Entry 2VUM (X-ray diffraction, 3.40 A resolution); this record covers chains A and P of the 16 polymer chains in the assembly.

[Chain A]
Molecule: DNA-directed RNA polymerase II subunit RPB1
Source organism: Saccharomyces cerevisiae
Notes: EC 2.7.7.6
UniProt: P04050 (RPB1_YEAST); numbering as in UniProt (aligned over 1-1733)
Chain sequence (1733 residues; row label = number of the first residue in the row):
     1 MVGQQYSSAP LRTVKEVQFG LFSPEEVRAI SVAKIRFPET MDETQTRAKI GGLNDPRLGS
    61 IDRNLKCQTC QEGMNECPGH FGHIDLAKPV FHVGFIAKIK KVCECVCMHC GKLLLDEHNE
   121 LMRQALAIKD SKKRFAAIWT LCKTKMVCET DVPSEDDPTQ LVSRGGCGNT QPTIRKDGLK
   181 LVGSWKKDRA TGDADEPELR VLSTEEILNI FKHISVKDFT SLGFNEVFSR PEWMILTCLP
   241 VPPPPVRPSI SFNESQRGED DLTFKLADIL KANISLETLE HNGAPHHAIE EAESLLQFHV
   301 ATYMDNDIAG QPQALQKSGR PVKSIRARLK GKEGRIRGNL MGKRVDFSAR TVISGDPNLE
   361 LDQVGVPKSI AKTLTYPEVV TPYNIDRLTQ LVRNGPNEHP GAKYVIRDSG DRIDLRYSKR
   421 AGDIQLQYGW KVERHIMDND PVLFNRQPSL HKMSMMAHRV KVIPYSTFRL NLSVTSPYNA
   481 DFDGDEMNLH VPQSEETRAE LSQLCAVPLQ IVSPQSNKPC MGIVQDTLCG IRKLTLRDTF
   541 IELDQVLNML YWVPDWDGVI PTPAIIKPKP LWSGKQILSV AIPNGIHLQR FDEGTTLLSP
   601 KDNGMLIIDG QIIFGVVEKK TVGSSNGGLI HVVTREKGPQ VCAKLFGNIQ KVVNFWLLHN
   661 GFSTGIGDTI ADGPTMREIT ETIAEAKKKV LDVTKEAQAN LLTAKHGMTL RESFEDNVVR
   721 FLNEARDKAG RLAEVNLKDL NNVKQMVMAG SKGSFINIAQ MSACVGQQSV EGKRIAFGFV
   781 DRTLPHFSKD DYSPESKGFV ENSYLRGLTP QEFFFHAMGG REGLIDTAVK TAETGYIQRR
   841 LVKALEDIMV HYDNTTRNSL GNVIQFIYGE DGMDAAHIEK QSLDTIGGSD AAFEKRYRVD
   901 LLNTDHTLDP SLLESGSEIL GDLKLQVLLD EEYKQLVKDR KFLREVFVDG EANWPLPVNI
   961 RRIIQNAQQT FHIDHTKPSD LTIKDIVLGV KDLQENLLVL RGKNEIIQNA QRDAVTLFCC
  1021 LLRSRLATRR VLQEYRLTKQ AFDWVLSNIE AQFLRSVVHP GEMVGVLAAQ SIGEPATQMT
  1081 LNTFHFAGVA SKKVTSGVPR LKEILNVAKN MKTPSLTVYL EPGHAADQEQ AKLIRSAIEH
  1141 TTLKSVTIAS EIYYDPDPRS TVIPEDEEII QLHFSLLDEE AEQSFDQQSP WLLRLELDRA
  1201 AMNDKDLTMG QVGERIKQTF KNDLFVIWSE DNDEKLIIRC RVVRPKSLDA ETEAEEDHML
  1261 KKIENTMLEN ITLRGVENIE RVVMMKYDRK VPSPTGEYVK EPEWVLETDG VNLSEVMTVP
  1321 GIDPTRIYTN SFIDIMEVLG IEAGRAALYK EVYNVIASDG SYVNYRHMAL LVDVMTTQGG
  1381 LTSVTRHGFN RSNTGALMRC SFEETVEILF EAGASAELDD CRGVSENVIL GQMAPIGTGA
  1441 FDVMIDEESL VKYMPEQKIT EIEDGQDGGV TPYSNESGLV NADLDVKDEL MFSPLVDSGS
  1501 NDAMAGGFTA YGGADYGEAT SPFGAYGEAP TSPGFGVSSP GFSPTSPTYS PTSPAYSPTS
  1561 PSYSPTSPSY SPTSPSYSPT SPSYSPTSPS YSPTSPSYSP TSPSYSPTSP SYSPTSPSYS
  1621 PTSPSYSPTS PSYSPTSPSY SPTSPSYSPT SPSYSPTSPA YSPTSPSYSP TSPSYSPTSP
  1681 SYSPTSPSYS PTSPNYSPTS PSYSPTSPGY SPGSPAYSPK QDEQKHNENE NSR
Not modelled in the structure: 1, 187-194, 1086-1093, 1177-1186, 1244-1253, 1456-1733
Metal / ion sites: Zn2+: Cys67, His80; Mg2+: Asp481, Asp483, Asp485 (shared with C10(P) of chain P)
Curated features (UniProtKB/Swiss-Prot):
  - region: Pro248 to Asp260 (Lid loop), Asn306 to Lys323 (Rudder loop), Pro810 to Glu822 (Bridging helix)
  - binding site (Zn(2+)): Cys67, Cys70, Cys77, His80, Cys107, Cys110, Cys148, Cys167
  - binding site (Mg(2+)): Asp481, Asp483, Asp485
  - modified residue: Thr1471 (Phosphothreonine)
  - cross-link (Glycyl lysine isopeptide (Lys-Gly)): Lys695 (interchain with G-Cter in ubiquitin), Lys1246 (interchain with G-Cter in ubiquitin), Lys1350 (interchain with G-Cter in ubiquitin)
  - natural variant: Ser1653 to Pro1659 (deletion: In strain: A364A)
  - mutagenesis: Lys1246 (K1246R: Impairs ubiquitination during transcription stress)
From the paper describing this entry:
  - binding site for Amatoxin: Asn723, Arg726, Gln760, Gln767, Gln768, Ser769, Gly772, Glu822, Asn1082, His1085
  - contacts within the chain: Gln768-His816, Glu771-Glu822, Val829-Leu1081, Leu1081-Pro1099, Asp826-Asn1082
  - conformationally variable residues (helix shift, loop rearrangement): Asp826 to Glu833, Leu1081

[Chain P]
Molecule: 11-nt RNA strand
Sequence (11 nucleotides; row label = number of the first residue in the row; numbering starts at 0):
     0 AAAGACCAGG C
Not modelled in the structure: 0
Metal / ion sites: Mg2+: C10 (shared with Asp481(A), Asp483(A), Asp485(A) of chain A)

[Interface between chain A and chain P]
Residue-residue contacts (7; chain A residue first):
  Ile250(A) with A1(P), base contact
  Phe252(A) with A1(P), base contact
  Lys323(A) with G3(P), sugar contact
  Arg446(A) with C10(P), hydrogen bond to the sugar
  Asp481(A) with C10(P), sugar contact
  Asp483(A) with C10(P), sugar contact
  Asp485(A) with C10(P), hydrogen bond to the sugar
Interface residues without a listed pair, chain A (9 interface residues in all): Arg320, Arg350
Interface residues without a listed pair, chain P (5 interface residues in all): A2, G9

[In short]
Chain A and chain P form an interface of 9 and 5 residues respectively; the contacts include 2 hydrogen bonds.
Polar pairs include Arg446(A)-C10(P) and Asp485(A)-C10(P). The paper reports a binding site for Amatoxin at
Asn723(A), Arg726(A) and Gln760(A) among others; conformational variability at Asp826(A) and Leu1081(A).
Here chain A is DNA-directed RNA polymerase II subunit RPB1 (Saccharomyces cerevisiae) and chain P is an 11-nt
RNA strand. Entry 2VUM (Alpha-amanitin inhibited complete RNA polymerase II elongation complex) was determined
by X-ray diffraction.
